PDB entry 7VBA | electron microscopy, 2.89 A resolution | chains N and M of the 16 polymer chains in the assembly

Chain N:
Molecule: DNA-directed RNA polymerase I subunit RPA34
Organism: Homo sapiens
Reference sequence: O15446 (RPA34_HUMAN); residues 1-510 here = UniProt positions 1-510
Amino-acid sequence (510 residues; numbered 1 to 510; the number before each row is that of its first residue):
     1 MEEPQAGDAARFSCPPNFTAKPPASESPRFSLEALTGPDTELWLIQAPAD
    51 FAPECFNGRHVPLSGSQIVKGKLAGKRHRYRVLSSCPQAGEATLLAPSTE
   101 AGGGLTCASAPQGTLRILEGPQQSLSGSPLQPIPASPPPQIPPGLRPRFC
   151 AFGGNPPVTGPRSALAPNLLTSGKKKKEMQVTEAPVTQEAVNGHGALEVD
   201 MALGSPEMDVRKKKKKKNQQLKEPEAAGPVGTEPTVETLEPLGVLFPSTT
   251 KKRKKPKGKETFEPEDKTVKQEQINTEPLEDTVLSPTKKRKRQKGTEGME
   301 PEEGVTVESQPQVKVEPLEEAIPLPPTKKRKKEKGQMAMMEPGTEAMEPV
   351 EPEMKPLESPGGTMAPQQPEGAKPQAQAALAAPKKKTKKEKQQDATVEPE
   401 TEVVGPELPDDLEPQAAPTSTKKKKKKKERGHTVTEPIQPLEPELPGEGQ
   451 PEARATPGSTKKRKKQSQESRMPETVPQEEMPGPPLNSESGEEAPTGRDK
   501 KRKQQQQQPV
Disordered / not traced: 1-7, 159-510
Curated features (UniProtKB/Swiss-Prot):
  - modified residue: Met1 (N-acetylmethionine), Ser27 (Phosphoserine), Tyr80 (Phosphotyrosine), Ser128 (Phosphoserine), Ser136 (Phosphoserine), Ser172 (Phosphoserine), Ser205 (Phosphoserine), Ser285 (Phosphoserine), Thr287 (Phosphothreonine), Ser309 (Phosphoserine), Ser490 (Phosphoserine)
  - cross-link (Glycyl lysine isopeptide (Lys-Gly)): Lys270 (interchain with G-Cter in SUMO1), Lys314 (interchain with G-Cter in SUMO1)

Chain M:
Molecule: DNA-directed RNA polymerase I subunit RPA49
Organism: Homo sapiens
Reference sequence: Q9GZS1 (RPA49_HUMAN); numbering as in UniProt (aligned over 1-419)
Amino-acid sequence (419 residues; row label = number of the first residue in the row):
     1 MAAEVLPSARWQYCGAPDGSQRAVLVQFSNGKLQSPGNMRFTLYENKDST
    51 NPRKRNQRILAAETDRLSYVGNNFGTGALKCNTLCRHFVGILNKTSGQME
   101 VYDAELFNMQPLFSDVSVESELALESQTKTYREKMDSCIEAFGTTKQKRA
   151 LNTRRMNRVGNESLNRAVAKAAETIIDTKGVTALVSDAIHNDLQDDSLYL
   201 PPCYDDAAKPEDVYKFEDLLSPAEYEALQSPSEAFRNVTSEEILKMIEEN
   251 SHCTFVIEALKSLPSDVESRDRQARCIWFLDTLIKFRAHRVVKRKSALGP
   301 GVPHIINTKLLKHFTCLTYNNGRLRNLISDSMKAKITAYVIILALHIHDF
   351 QIDLTVLQRDLKLSEKRMMEIAKAMRLKISKRRVSVAAGSEEDHKLGTLS
   401 LPLPPAQTSDRLAKRRKIT
Disordered / not traced: 1-5, 116-419
Curated features (UniProtKB/Swiss-Prot):
  - modified residue: Ser35 (Phosphoserine), Ser163 (Phosphoserine), Lys373 (N6-acetyllysine)
  - mutagenesis: Lys373 (K373R: Decreased acetylation)

How chain N and chain M interact:
Residue-residue contacts (110; chain N residue first):
  Ala10(N) with Leu112(M)
  Phe12(N) with Tyr44(M), hydrophobic; Ile59(M), hydrophobic; Ala61(M), hydrophobic; Ser68(M); Val70(M), hydrophobic; Leu112(M)
  Cys14(N) with Tyr44(M), hydrophobic
  Pro16(N) with Lys47(M), hydrogen bond (backbone-side chain)
  Asn17(N) with Asn46(M); Lys47(M), hydrogen bond (backbone-backbone)
  Phe18(N) with Glu45(M); Asn46(M); Lys47(M); Gln57(M); Ile59(M), hydrophobic; Phe74(M), hydrophobic
  Thr19(N) with Tyr44(M); Glu45(M), hydrogen bond (backbone-backbone); Lys47(M)
  Ala20(N) with Leu43(M); Tyr44(M)
  Lys21(N) with Leu43(M), hydrogen bond (backbone-backbone); Glu45(M)
  Arg29(N) with Tyr102(M)
  Phe30(N) with Ile91(M), hydrophobic; Tyr102(M), hydrophobic
  Leu35(N) with Ile91(M), hydrophobic
  Pro38(N) with Lys94(M), hydrogen bond (backbone-side chain)
  Asp39(N) with Leu92(M); Asn93(M); Lys94(M), hydrogen bond (backbone-backbone); Thr95(M)
  Thr40(N) with Ile91(M); Leu92(M)
  Glu41(N) with Gly90(M); Ile91(M); Leu92(M), hydrogen bond (backbone-backbone); Lys94(M)
  Leu42(N) with Gly90(M); Ile91(M), hydrophobic
  Trp43(N) with Val89(M); Gly90(M), hydrogen bond (backbone-backbone); Leu92(M); Met99(M), hydrophobic
  Leu44(N) with Leu25(M), hydrophobic; Phe88(M)
  Ile45(N) with Trp11(M), hydrophobic; Arg86(M); His87(M); Phe88(M), hydrogen bond (backbone-backbone); Gly90(M); Val101(M), hydrophobic
  Gln46(N) with Cys81(M); Cys85(M); Arg86(M)
  Ala47(N) with Cys85(M); Arg86(M), hydrogen bond (backbone-backbone); Phe88(M), hydrophobic
  Pro48(N) with Leu84(M)
  Ala49(N) with Thr83(M); Leu84(M), hydrogen bond (backbone-backbone); Cys85(M); Arg86(M)
  Phe51(N) with Arg86(M), hydrogen bond (backbone-side chain); Phe88(M), hydrophobic
  Pro53(N) with Trp11(M), hydrogen bond (backbone-side chain); Tyr13(M), hydrophobic; Phe88(M), hydrophobic
  Glu54(N) with Tyr13(M)
  Phe56(N) with Trp11(M)
  Asn57(N) with Trp11(M); Gln12(M); Tyr13(M), hydrogen bond (side chain-backbone)
  Gly58(N) with Arg10(M); Trp11(M), hydrogen bond (backbone-backbone)
  Arg59(N) with Ala9(M); Arg10(M); Trp11(M), hydrogen bond (backbone-backbone)
  His60(N) with Ser8(M); Ala9(M); Arg10(M)
  Val61(N) with Ser8(M); Ala9(M), hydrogen bond (backbone-backbone); Trp11(M), hydrophobic
  Pro62(N) with Pro7(M)
  Leu63(N) with Pro7(M), hydrogen bond (backbone-backbone); Ser8(M); Ala9(M), hydrophobic; Leu92(M), hydrophobic; Met99(M), hydrophobic
  Ser64(N) with Leu6(M); Pro7(M)
  Gly90(N) with Gln27(M)
  Ala92(N) with Val26(M); Leu106(M), hydrophobic
  Thr93(N) with Val24(M); Leu25(M); Val26(M), hydrogen bond (backbone-backbone)
  Leu94(N) with Val24(M); Leu25(M), hydrophobic; Val89(M), hydrophobic
  Leu95(N) with Val24(M), hydrogen bond (backbone-backbone); Val26(M), hydrophobic; Phe41(M), hydrophobic; Leu60(M), hydrophobic
  Leu105(N) with Phe41(M), hydrogen bond (backbone-backbone)
  Cys107(N) with Pro36(M), hydrophobic; Phe41(M), hydrophobic
  Leu115(N) with Met99(M), hydrophobic
Also at the interface, not in a pair above, chain N (51 interface residues in all): Ala9, Arg11, Pro15, Ala101, Gly104, Thr106, Ile117
Also at the interface, not in a pair above, chain M (53 interface residues in all): Cys14, Ala23, Met39, Arg40, Thr42, Arg58, Arg66, Ser114

Summary:
Chain N and chain M form an interface of 51 and 53 residues respectively, with 21 hydrogen bonds. Polar pairs
include Pro16(N)-Lys47(M), Pro38(N)-Lys94(M) and Phe51(N)-Arg86(M). From UniProt: one mutagenesis site on
chain M.
Chain N is DNA-directed RNA polymerase I subunit RPA34 and chain M is DNA-directed RNA polymerase I subunit
RPA49, both from Homo sapiens; the structure, Structure of the pre state human RNA Polymerase I Elongation
Complex, was determined by electron microscopy (same publication as 7VBB and 7VBC).
